Entry 6ZHD (electron microscopy, 3.70 A resolution); this record covers chains B and F of the 6 polymer chains in the assembly.

Chain B:
Protein: Spike glycoprotein, Fibritin
From: Severe acute respiratory syndrome coronavirus 2
Reference sequence: chimeric construct of P0DTC2, P10104: residues 1-1208 from P0DTC2 (SPIKE_SARS2) positions 1-1208 (same numbers); residues 1211-1237 from P10104 positions 458-484 (UniProt number = residue number - 753)
Sequence (1288 residues; row label = number of the first residue in the row):
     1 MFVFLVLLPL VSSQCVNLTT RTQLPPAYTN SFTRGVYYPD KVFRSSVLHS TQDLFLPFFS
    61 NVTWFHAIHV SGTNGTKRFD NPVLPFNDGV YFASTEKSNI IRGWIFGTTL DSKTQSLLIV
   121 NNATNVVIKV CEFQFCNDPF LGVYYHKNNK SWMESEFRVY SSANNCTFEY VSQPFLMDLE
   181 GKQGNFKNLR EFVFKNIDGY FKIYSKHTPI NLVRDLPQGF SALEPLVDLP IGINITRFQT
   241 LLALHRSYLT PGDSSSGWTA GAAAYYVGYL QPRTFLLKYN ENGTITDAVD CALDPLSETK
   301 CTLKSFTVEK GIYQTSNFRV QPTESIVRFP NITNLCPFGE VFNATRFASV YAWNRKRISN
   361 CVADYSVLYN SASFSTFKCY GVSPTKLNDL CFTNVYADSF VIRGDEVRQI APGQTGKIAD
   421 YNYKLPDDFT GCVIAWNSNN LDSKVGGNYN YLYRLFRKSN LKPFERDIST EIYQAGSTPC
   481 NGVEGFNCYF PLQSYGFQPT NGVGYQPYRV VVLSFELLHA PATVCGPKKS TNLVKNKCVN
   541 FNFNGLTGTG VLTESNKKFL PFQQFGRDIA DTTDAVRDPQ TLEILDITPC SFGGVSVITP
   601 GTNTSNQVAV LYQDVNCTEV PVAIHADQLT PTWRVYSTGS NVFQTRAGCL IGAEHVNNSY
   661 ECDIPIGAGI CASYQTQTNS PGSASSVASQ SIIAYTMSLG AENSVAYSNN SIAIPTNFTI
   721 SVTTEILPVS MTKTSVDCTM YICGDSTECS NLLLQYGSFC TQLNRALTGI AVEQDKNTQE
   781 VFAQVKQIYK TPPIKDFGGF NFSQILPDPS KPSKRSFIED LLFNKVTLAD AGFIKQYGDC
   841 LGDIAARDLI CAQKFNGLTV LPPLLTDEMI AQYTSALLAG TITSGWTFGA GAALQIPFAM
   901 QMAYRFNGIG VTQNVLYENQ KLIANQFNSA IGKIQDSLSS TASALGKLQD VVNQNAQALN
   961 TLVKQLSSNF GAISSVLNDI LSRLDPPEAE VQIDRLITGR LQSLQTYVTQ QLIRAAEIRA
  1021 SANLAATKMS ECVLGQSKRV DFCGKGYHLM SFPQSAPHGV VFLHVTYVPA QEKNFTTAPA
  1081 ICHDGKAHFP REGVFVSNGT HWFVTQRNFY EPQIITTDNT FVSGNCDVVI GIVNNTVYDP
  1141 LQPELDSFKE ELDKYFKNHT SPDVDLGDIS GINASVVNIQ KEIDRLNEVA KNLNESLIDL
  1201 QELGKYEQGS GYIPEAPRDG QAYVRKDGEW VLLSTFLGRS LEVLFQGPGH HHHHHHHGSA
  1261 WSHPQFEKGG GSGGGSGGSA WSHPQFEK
Disordered / not traced: 1-26, 70-81, 114-115, 144-165, 173-185, 243-262, 621-640, 677-689, 828-854, 1148-1288
Construct notes: engineered mutation G682 (Arg in P0DTC2), S683 (Arg in P0DTC2), S685 (Arg in P0DTC2), P986 (Lys in P0DTC2), P987 (Val in P0DTC2); linker (1209-1210); conflict L1232 (Phe479 in P10104); expression tag (1238-1288)
Curated features (UniProtKB/Swiss-Prot):
  - region: N280 to C301 (Putative superantigen), R403 to D405 (Integrin-binding motif), N448 to F456 (Immunodominant HLA epitope recognized by the CD8+), P681, A684 (Putative superantigen), S816 to Y837 (Fusion peptide 1), K835 to F855 (Fusion peptide 2), D1163 to E1202 (Heptad repeat 2)
  - site: R815, S816 (Cleavage)
  - glycosylation: N17 (N-linked (GlcNAc...) (complex) asparagine), N61 (N-linked (GlcNAc...) (hybrid) asparagine), N74 (N-linked (GlcNAc...) (complex) asparagine), N122 (N-linked (GlcNAc...) (hybrid) asparagine), N149 (N-linked (GlcNAc...) (complex) asparagine), N165 (N-linked (GlcNAc...) (complex) asparagine), N234 (N-linked (GlcNAc...) (high mannose) asparagine), N282 (N-linked (GlcNAc...) (complex) asparagine), T323 (O-linked (GalNAc) threonine), S325 (O-linked (HexNAc...) serine), N331 (N-linked (GlcNAc...) (complex) asparagine), N343 (N-linked (GlcNAc...) (complex) asparagine), N603 (N-linked (GlcNAc...) (hybrid) asparagine), N616 (N-linked (GlcNAc...) (complex) asparagine), N657 (N-linked (GlcNAc...) (complex) asparagine), T676 (O-linked (GlcNAc...) threonine), T678 (O-linked (GlcNAc...) threonine), N709 (N-linked (GlcNAc...) (high mannose) asparagine), N717 (N-linked (GlcNAc...) (hybrid) asparagine), N801 (N-linked (GlcNAc...) (hybrid) asparagine) and 6 more in UniProt
Cystine bridges: C131-C166, C291-C301, C336-C361, C379-C432, C391-C525, C480-C488, C538-C590, C617-C649, C662-C671, C738-C760, C743-C749, C1032-C1043, C1082-C1126
Covalent attachments: N-acetylglucosamine (NAG) linked to N61, N122, N282, N331, N343, N603, N616, N657, N709, N717, N801, N1074, N1098, N1134

Chain F:
Protein: Nanobody H11-H4
From: Lama glama
Notes: antibody fragment or engineered binder
Sequence (134 residues; numbered 1 to 134; the number before each row is that of its first residue):
     1 QVQLVESGGG LMQAGGSLRL SCAVSGRTFS TAAMGWFRQA PGKEREFVAA IRWSGGSAYY
    61 ADSVKGRFTI SRDKAKNTVY LQMNSLKYED TAVYYCAQTH YVSYLLSDYA TWPYDYWGQG
   121 TQVTVSSKHH HHHH
Disordered / not traced: 129-134
Cystine bridges: C22-C96

Interface between chain B and chain F:
Contacting residue pairs - 31 pairs, chain B then chain F:
  K444(B) with H100(F)
  G447(B) with H100(F)
  Y449(B) with H100(F); Y101(F), hydrophobic; W112(F)
  N450(B) with R27(F), hydrogen bond; H100(F)
  L452(B) with V102(F), hydrophobic
  L455(B) with Y104(F), hydrophobic
  F456(B) with Y104(F), hydrophobic
  T470(B) with S54(F)
  G482(B) with S57(F)
  V483(B) with S57(F)
  E484(B) with R52(F), salt bridge; S57(F), hydrogen bond (backbone-side chain); L106(F)
  Y489(B) with Y104(F); L105(F), hydrophobic
  F490(B) with R52(F); V102(F), hydrophobic; S103(F); Y104(F), hydrogen bond (backbone-backbone)
  L492(B) with V102(F); S103(F); Y104(F)
  Q493(B) with Y101(F); V102(F); S103(F); Y104(F), hydrogen bond (side chain-backbone)
  S494(B) with Y101(F); V102(F), hydrogen bond (side chain-backbone)

In short:
Chain B and chain F form an interface of 16 and 12 residues respectively; the contacts include 5 hydrogen
bonds and 1 salt bridge. Polar pairs include E484(B)-R52(F), N450(B)-R27(F) and E484(B)-S57(F).
Here chain B is Spike glycoprotein, Fibritin (Severe acute respiratory syndrome coronavirus 2) and chain F is
Nanobody H11-H4 (Lama glama). Entry 6ZHD (H11-H4 bound to Spike) was determined by electron microscopy.
